Entry 2WA3 (X-ray diffraction, 2.50 A resolution); this record covers chain A.

# Chain A
Protein: Hypoxia-inducible factor 1-alpha inhibitor
From: Homo sapiens
Notes: EC 1.14.11.16
UniProt: Q9NWT6 (HIF1N_HUMAN); numbering as in UniProt (aligned over 1-349)
Amino-acid sequence (349 residues; row label = number of the first residue in the row):
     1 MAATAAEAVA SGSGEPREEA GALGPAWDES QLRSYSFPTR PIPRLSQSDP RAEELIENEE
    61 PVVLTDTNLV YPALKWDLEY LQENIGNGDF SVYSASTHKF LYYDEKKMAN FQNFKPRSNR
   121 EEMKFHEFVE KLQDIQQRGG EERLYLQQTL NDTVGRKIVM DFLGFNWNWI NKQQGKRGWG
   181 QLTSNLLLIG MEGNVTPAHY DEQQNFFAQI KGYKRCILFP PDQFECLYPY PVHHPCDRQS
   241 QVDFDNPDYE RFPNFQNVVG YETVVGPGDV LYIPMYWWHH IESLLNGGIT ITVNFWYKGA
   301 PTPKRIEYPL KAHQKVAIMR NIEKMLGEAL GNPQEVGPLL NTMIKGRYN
Unresolved in the structure: 1-14
Metal / ion sites: Fe2+: H199, D201, H279 (together with 2-(3-hydroxyphenyl)-2-oxo-ethanoic acid)
Small-molecule neighbours: 2-(3-hydroxyphenyl)-2-oxo-ethanoic acid (A29): Y145, L188, T196, H199, D201, N205, F207, K214, H279, I281, T292, N294, W296
Swiss-Prot annotation at these positions:
  - binding site (2-oxoglutarate): Y145, T196, N205, K214, N294
  - binding site (substrate): D152, Q181 to T183, D201 to Q203, R238, Q239, A300, N321
  - binding site (Fe cation): H199, D201, H279
  - site: L340 (Important for dimer formation)
  - modified residue: A2 (N-acetylalanine)
  - mutagenesis: H199 (H199A: Prevents suppression of HIF CAD activity. Strongly stimulates 2-oxoglutarate turnover. No stimulation of 2-oxoglutarate turnover; when associated with R-340), D201 (D201A: Prevents suppression of HIF CAD activity; D201E: Loss of HIF1A Asn hydroxylation activity. Slightly stimulates 2-oxoglutarate turnover; D201G: No impact on HIF1A Asn hydroxylation activity ...), Q239 (Q239H: No effect on Asp hydroxylation ability), W296 (W296R: Loss of HIF1A Asn hydroxylation activity and slight stimulation of 2-oxoglutarate turnover; when associated with G-201), L340 (L340R: Impairs dimer formation, leading to loss of HIF1A Asn hydroxylation activity. No stimulation of 2-oxoglutarate turnover; when associated with A-201), I344 (I344R: No effect on dimer formation and HIF1A Asn hydroxylation activity)

# Overview
Bound to chain A: 2-(3-hydroxyphenyl)-2-oxo-ethanoic acid. H199, D201 and H279 coordinate Fe2+. Curated
annotation (UniProt) lists 5 residues binding 2-oxoglutarate, 11 substrate-binding residues, 3 Fe
cation-binding residues and 6 mutagenesis sites.
Chain A is Hypoxia-inducible factor 1-alpha inhibitor (Homo sapiens); the structure, FACTOR INHIBITING HIF-1
ALPHA WITH 2-(3-hydroxyphenyl)-2-oxoacetic acid, was determined by X-ray diffraction together with 2WA4 and
2W0X from the same study.
